Entry 1AIJ (X-ray diffraction, 2.20 A resolution); this record covers chains L and M of the 3 polymer chains in the assembly.

# Chain L
Protein: Photosynthetic reaction center (L subunit)
From: Rhodobacter sphaeroides
UniProt: P02954 (RCEL_RHOSH); residue numbers follow UniProt; this construct covers 1-281
Sequence (281 residues; numbered 1 to 281; the number before each row is that of its first residue):
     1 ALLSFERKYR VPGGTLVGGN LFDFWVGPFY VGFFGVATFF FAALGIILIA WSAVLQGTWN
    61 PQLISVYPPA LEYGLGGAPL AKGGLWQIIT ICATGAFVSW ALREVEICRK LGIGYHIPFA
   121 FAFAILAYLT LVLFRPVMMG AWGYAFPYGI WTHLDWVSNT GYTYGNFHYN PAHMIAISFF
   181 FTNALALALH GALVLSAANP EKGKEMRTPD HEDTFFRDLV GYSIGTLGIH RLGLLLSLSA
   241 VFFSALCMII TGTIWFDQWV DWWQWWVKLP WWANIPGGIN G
Ion coordination: Fe2+: His190, His230 (shared with His219(M), Glu234(M), His266(M) of chain M)
Residues lining bound ligands:
  - bacteriochlorophyll a (BCL), molecule 1: Ile46, Ile49, Phe97, Tyr128, Leu131, Phe146, Ile150, Trp151, His153, Leu154, Trp156, Val157
  - bacteriochlorophyll a (BCL), molecule 2: Phe97, Phe121, Ala124, Ile125, Ala127, Tyr128, Leu131, Trp156, Val157, Ser158, Thr160, Gly161, Tyr162, Asn166, Phe167, His168, His173, Ala176, Ile177, Phe180, Phe181, Val241, Ser244, Ala245, Cys247, Met248
  - bacteriochlorophyll a (BCL), molecule 3: Val157, Tyr162, His168, Phe181
  - bacteriochlorophyll a (BCL), molecule 4: His168, Met174, Ile177, Ser178, Phe181, Thr182, Leu185
  - bacteriopheophytin a (BPH), molecule 1: Thr38, Phe41, Ala42, Gly45, Ile46, Ile49, Ile89, Cys92, Ala93, Ala96, Phe97, Trp100, Glu104, Ile117, Ala120, Phe121, Phe123, Ala124, Tyr128, Phe146, Pro147, Tyr148, Gly149, Ile150, His153, Ser237, Leu238, Val241
  - bacteriopheophytin a (BPH), molecule 2: Phe181, Ala184, Leu185, Ala188, Leu189, Phe216, Leu219
  - ubiquinone-10 (U10): Thr182, Leu185, Ala186, Leu189, His190, Leu193, Phe216, Val220, Gly221, Tyr222, Ser223, Ile224, Gly225, Ile229, Leu232

# Chain M
Protein: Photosynthetic reaction center (M subunit)
From: Rhodobacter sphaeroides
UniProt: P02953 (RCEM_RHOSH); numbering as in UniProt (aligned over 1-307)
Sequence (307 residues; row label = number of the first residue in the row):
     1 AEYQNIFSQV QVRGPADLGM TEDVNLANRS GVGPFSTLLG WFGNAQLGPI YLGSLGVLSL
    61 FSGLMWFFTI GIWFWYQAGW NPAVFLRDLF FFSLEPPAPE YGLSFAAPLK EGGLWLIASF
   121 FMFVAVWSWW GRTYLRAQAL GMGKHTAWAF LSAIWLWMVL GFIRPILMGS WSEAVPYGIF
   181 SHLDWTNNFS LVHGNLFYNP FHGLSIAFLY GSALLFAMHG ATILAVSRFG GERELEQIAD
   241 RGTAAERAAL FWRWTMGFNA TMEGIHRWAI WMAVLVTLTG GIGILLSGTV VDNWYVWGQN
   301 HGMAPLN
Disordered / not traced: 302-307
Ion coordination: Fe2+: His219, Glu234, His266 (shared with His190(L), His230(L) of chain L)
Residues lining bound ligands:
  - bacteriochlorophyll a (BCL), molecule 1: Trp66, Val126, Phe150, Ala153, Ile154, Leu156, Trp157, Leu160, Trp185, Thr186, Asn187, Phe189, Ser190, Asn195, Leu196, Phe197, His202, Ser205, Ile206, Leu209, Tyr210, Val276, Thr277, Gly280, Gly281, Ile284
  - bacteriochlorophyll a (BCL), molecule 2: Trp157, Leu160, Val175, Ile179, His182, Leu183, Trp185, Thr186
  - bacteriochlorophyll a (BCL), molecule 3: Phe197, Gly203, Ile206, Ala207, Tyr210, Gly211, Leu214
  - bacteriopheophytin a (BPH), molecule 1: Ser59, Leu60, Gly63, Leu64, Ala125, Val126, Trp129, Thr133, Thr146, Ala149, Phe150, Ala153, Ala273, Val274, Thr277
  - bacteriopheophytin a (BPH), molecule 2: Tyr210, Ala213, Leu214, Ala217, Met218, Trp252, Thr255, Met256
  - ubiquinone-10 (U10), molecule 1: Ser30, Gly31, Val32, Gly33, Gly48, Ile50
  - ubiquinone-10 (U10), molecule 2: Leu214, Leu215, Met218, His219, Thr222, Ile223, Ala245, Ala248, Ala249, Trp252, Met256, Phe258, Asn259, Ala260, Thr261, Met262, Ile265, Trp268, Met272

# Chain L / chain M interface
Residue-residue contacts - 217 pairs, chain L then chain M:
  Ala1(L) - Arg253(M)  hydrogen bond (backbone-side chain)
  Leu3(L) - Leu250(M)  hydrophobic
  Leu3(L) - Arg253(M)
  Leu3(L) - Asn259(M)
  Phe5(L) - Arg241(M)
  Phe5(L) - Glu246(M)
  Glu6(L) - Leu250(M)
  Glu6(L) - Arg253(M)
  Glu6(L) - Trp254(M)  hydrogen bond
  Lys8(L) - Glu246(M)  salt bridge
  Tyr9(L) - Thr243(M)  hydrogen bond
  Tyr9(L) - Glu246(M)  hydrogen bond
  Tyr9(L) - Arg247(M)
  Tyr9(L) - Leu250(M)  hydrophobic
  Tyr9(L) - Trp254(M)
  Arg10(L) - Trp254(M)
  Trp25(L) - Trp254(M)
  Pro28(L) - Arg253(M)
  Pro28(L) - Trp254(M)
  Pro28(L) - Gly257(M)
  Phe29(L) - Trp254(M)
  Phe29(L) - Thr255(M)
  Phe29(L) - Met256(M)
  Phe29(L) - Gly257(M)
  Tyr30(L) - Trp254(M)  hydrogen bond (backbone-backbone)
  Trp100(L) - Thr255(M)
  Arg103(L) - Trp254(M)  hydrogen bond (side chain-backbone)
  Arg103(L) - Thr255(M)  hydrogen bond (side chain-backbone)
  Glu104(L) - Phe251(M)
  Glu104(L) - Thr255(M)
  Ile107(L) - Phe251(M)  hydrophobic
  Ile107(L) - Trp254(M)  hydrophobic
  Ile107(L) - Thr255(M)
  Cys108(L) - Phe251(M)  hydrophobic
  Lys110(L) - Trp254(M)
  Leu111(L) - Arg247(M)  hydrogen bond (backbone-side chain)
  Leu111(L) - Phe251(M)
  Leu111(L) - Trp254(M)  hydrophobic
  Gly112(L) - Arg228(M)  hydrogen bond (backbone-side chain)
  Gly112(L) - Phe229(M)
  Ile113(L) - Ala225(M)
  Ile113(L) - Val226(M)  hydrophobic
  Ile113(L) - Arg228(M)
  Ile113(L) - Phe229(M)  hydrophobic
  Ile113(L) - Arg247(M)
  Ile113(L) - Phe251(M)  hydrophobic
  Gly114(L) - Ala225(M)  hydrogen bond (backbone-backbone)
  Gly114(L) - Arg228(M)
  Tyr115(L) - Glu2(M)
  His116(L) - Gln4(M)  hydrogen bond (side chain-backbone)
  His116(L) - Ala221(M)
  His116(L) - Leu224(M)
  His116(L) - Ala225(M)
  Ile117(L) - Ala221(M)  hydrophobic
  Ile117(L) - Thr222(M)
  Ile117(L) - Phe251(M)  hydrophobic
  Ile117(L) - Trp252(M)  hydrophobic
  Trp151(L) - Phe197(M)
  Leu154(L) - Phe197(M)
  Val157(L) - Phe197(M)  hydrophobic
  Ser158(L) - Phe197(M)
  Tyr162(L) - Asn187(M)  hydrogen bond
  Tyr162(L) - Leu191(M)
  Asn166(L) - Leu183(M)
  Asn166(L) - Asn187(M)
  His168(L) - Leu183(M)  hydrogen bond (side chain-backbone)
  His168(L) - Thr186(M)
  Tyr169(L) - Phe180(M)
  Tyr169(L) - Asp184(M)  hydrogen bond
  Met174(L) - Phe180(M)  hydrophobic
  Met174(L) - Leu183(M)  hydrophobic
  Phe180(L) - Leu209(M)
  Phe180(L) - Ala213(M)  hydrophobic
  Asn183(L) - Ser212(M)  hydrogen bond (side chain-backbone)
  Asn183(L) - Ala213(M)
  Asn183(L) - Phe216(M)
  Ala184(L) - Ala273(M)
  Ala186(L) - Phe216(M)
  Leu187(L) - Ser212(M)
  Leu187(L) - Phe216(M)
  Leu187(L) - Ala269(M)
  Leu187(L) - Ala273(M)  hydrophobic
  Ala188(L) - Ile270(M)
  Ala188(L) - Ala273(M)
  His190(L) - His219(M)
  His190(L) - Glu234(M)  salt bridge
  His190(L) - His266(M)  hydrogen bond
  Gly191(L) - His266(M)
  Ala192(L) - His145(M)
  Ala192(L) - Thr146(M)
  Ala192(L) - Ile270(M)  hydrophobic
  Val194(L) - Glu234(M)
  Val194(L) - Leu235(M)
  Val194(L) - His266(M)
  Leu195(L) - His145(M)
  Leu195(L) - Glu263(M)
  Leu195(L) - His266(M)
  Leu195(L) - Arg267(M)
  Leu195(L) - Ile270(M)  hydrophobic
  Ser196(L) - Met142(M)
  Ser196(L) - Gly143(M)  hydrogen bond (backbone-backbone)
  Ser196(L) - His145(M)
  Ala197(L) - Leu235(M)  hydrophobic
  Ala198(L) - Leu235(M)
  Asn199(L) - Gly143(M)
  Asn199(L) - His145(M)
  Asn199(L) - Glu263(M)  hydrogen bond
  Asn199(L) - Arg267(M)
  Pro200(L) - Gly141(M)
  Pro200(L) - Gly143(M)
  Glu201(L) - Gln138(M)
  Glu201(L) - Gly141(M)  hydrogen bond (backbone-backbone)
  Glu201(L) - Met142(M)
  Glu201(L) - Lys144(M)  salt bridge
  Lys204(L) - Gly141(M)
  Met206(L) - Leu235(M)
  Met206(L) - Ala239(M)  hydrophobic
  Arg207(L) - Glu22(M)  salt bridge
  Arg207(L) - Leu140(M)  hydrogen bond (side chain-backbone)
  Arg207(L) - Gly141(M)
  Arg207(L) - Met142(M)
  Arg207(L) - Leu235(M)
  Thr208(L) - Leu235(M)
  Pro209(L) - Leu235(M)
  Asp210(L) - Met20(M)
  His211(L) - Met20(M)
  His211(L) - Glu22(M)  salt bridge
  His211(L) - Met142(M)
  Glu212(L) - Leu235(M)
  Asp213(L) - Asn44(M)
  Thr214(L) - Gly19(M)
  Thr214(L) - Met20(M)  hydrogen bond (side chain-backbone)
  Thr214(L) - Arg29(M)
  Phe215(L) - Thr133(M)
  Phe215(L) - Arg136(M)
  Phe215(L) - Ala137(M)
  Phe215(L) - Leu140(M)  hydrophobic
  Phe215(L) - Met142(M)  hydrophobic
  Phe215(L) - Thr146(M)
  Arg217(L) - Asp17(M)
  Arg217(L) - Gln46(M)
  Arg217(L) - Gly48(M)
  Arg217(L) - Pro49(M)
  Arg217(L) - Ile50(M)
  Asp218(L) - Val24(M)
  Asp218(L) - Arg29(M)  salt bridge
  Asp218(L) - Ile50(M)
  Asp218(L) - Tyr51(M)  hydrogen bond (backbone-backbone)
  Asp218(L) - Arg132(M)  hydrogen bond (backbone-side chain)
  Leu219(L) - Trp129(M)
  Leu219(L) - Arg132(M)  hydrogen bond (backbone-side chain)
  Leu219(L) - Thr133(M)
  Val220(L) - Ile50(M)
  Gly221(L) - Leu47(M)
  Gly221(L) - Gly48(M)  hydrogen bond (backbone-backbone)
  Gly221(L) - Pro49(M)
  Gly221(L) - Ile50(M)
  Tyr222(L) - Leu39(M)  hydrophobic
  Tyr222(L) - Gly43(M)
  Tyr222(L) - Asn44(M)  hydrogen bond (side chain-backbone)
  Tyr222(L) - Gln46(M)
  Tyr222(L) - Leu47(M)  hydrophobic
  Ser223(L) - Asn44(M)  hydrogen bond (backbone-side chain)
  Ile224(L) - Gly43(M)
  Ile224(L) - Asn44(M)  hydrogen bond (backbone-backbone)
  Gly225(L) - Asn44(M)
  Thr226(L) - Glu232(M)  hydrogen bond (side chain-backbone)
  Leu227(L) - Asn5(M)
  Leu227(L) - Leu224(M)  hydrophobic
  Leu227(L) - Glu232(M)
  Gly228(L) - Phe42(M)
  Ile229(L) - Phe216(M)
  His230(L) - His219(M)  hydrogen bond
  His230(L) - Gly220(M)
  His230(L) - Ile223(M)
  His230(L) - Glu234(M)  salt bridge
  Arg231(L) - Asn5(M)  hydrogen bond
  Arg231(L) - Ile6(M)  hydrogen bond (side chain-backbone)
  Arg231(L) - Phe7(M)
  Arg231(L) - Ser8(M)  hydrogen bond
  Arg231(L) - Trp41(M)  hydrogen bond (side chain-backbone)
  Arg231(L) - Phe42(M)  hydrogen bond (side chain-backbone)
  Arg231(L) - Leu224(M)
  Leu232(L) - Phe42(M)
  Gly233(L) - Phe216(M)
  Leu234(L) - Ala217(M)
  Leu234(L) - Ala221(M)  hydrophobic
  Leu234(L) - Leu224(M)  hydrophobic
  Ser237(L) - Ala213(M)
  Ser237(L) - Ala217(M)
  Trp263(L) - Phe90(M)  hydrophobic
  Trp263(L) - Phe180(M)  hydrophobic
  Gln264(L) - Phe91(M)
  Trp266(L) - Leu86(M)  hydrogen bond (side chain-backbone)
  Trp266(L) - Arg87(M)  hydrogen bond (side chain-backbone)
  Val267(L) - Arg87(M)
  Val267(L) - Phe91(M)  hydrophobic
  Trp272(L) - Ala83(M)
  Trp272(L) - Leu86(M)  hydrophobic
  Trp272(L) - Arg87(M)  hydrogen bond (backbone-side chain)
  Ile275(L) - Asn81(M)
  Ile275(L) - Ala83(M)  hydrophobic
  Ile275(L) - Val84(M)  hydrophobic
  Ile275(L) - Arg87(M)  hydrogen bond (backbone-side chain)
  Gly277(L) - Val84(M)
  Gly277(L) - Arg87(M)  hydrogen bond (backbone-side chain)
  Gly277(L) - Asp88(M)
  Gly278(L) - Gln77(M)  hydrogen bond (backbone-backbone)
  Gly278(L) - Val84(M)
  Gly278(L) - Asp88(M)
  Ile279(L) - Asp88(M)  hydrogen bond (backbone-side chain)
  Ile279(L) - Phe91(M)
  Ile279(L) - Phe92(M)  hydrophobic
  Asn280(L) - Arg87(M)  hydrogen bond (backbone-side chain)
  Asn280(L) - Asp88(M)  hydrogen bond
  Asn280(L) - Phe91(M)
  Gly281(L) - Arg87(M)
Interface residues without a listed pair, chain L (99 interface residues in all): Pro118, Asp155, Phe181, Leu189, Leu193, Leu235, Leu238, Pro276
Interface residues without a listed pair, chain M (99 interface residues in all): Tyr3, Ala78, Ala149, Asn195, Tyr198, Met218, Ile238, Met272

# Summary
Chain L and chain M each contribute 99 residues to their interface, with 44 hydrogen bonds and 7 salt bridges.
Polar contacts include Lys8(L)-Glu246(M), His190(L)-Glu234(M) and Glu201(L)-Lys144(M).
Here chain L is Photosynthetic reaction center (L subunit) and chain M is Photosynthetic reaction center (M
subunit), both from Rhodobacter sphaeroides. Entry 1AIJ (Photosynthetic reaction center from rhodobacter
sphaeroides in the charge-neutral dqaqb state) was determined by X-ray diffraction together with 1AIG from the
same study.
